2D2H - chain A; structure by X-ray diffraction, 1.80 A resolution.

Chain A:
Name: phosphotriesterase
Source organism: Agrobacterium tumefaciens
Notes: EC 3.1.8.1
UniProt: Q93LD7 (Q93LD7_9RHIZ); residues 33-361 here correspond to UniProt positions 32-360 (UniProt number = residue number - 1)
Chain sequence (329 residues; numbered 33 to 361; the number before each row is that of its first residue):
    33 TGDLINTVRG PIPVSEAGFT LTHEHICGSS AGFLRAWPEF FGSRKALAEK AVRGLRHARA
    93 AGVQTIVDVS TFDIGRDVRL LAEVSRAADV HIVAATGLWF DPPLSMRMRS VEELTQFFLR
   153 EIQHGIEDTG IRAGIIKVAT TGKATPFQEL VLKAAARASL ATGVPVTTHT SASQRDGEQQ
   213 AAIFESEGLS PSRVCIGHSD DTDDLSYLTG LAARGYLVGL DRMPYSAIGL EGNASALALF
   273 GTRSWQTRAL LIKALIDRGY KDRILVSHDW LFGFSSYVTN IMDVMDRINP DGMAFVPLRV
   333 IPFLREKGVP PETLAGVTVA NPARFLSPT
Sequence notes: engineered mutation Ala92 (Ser91 in Q93LD7)
Modified / non-standard residues: Lys169 (lysine nz-carboxylic acid; KCX)
Metal / ion sites: Co2+ site 1: His55, His57, Lys169, Asp301 (together with trimethyl phosphate); Co2+ site 2: Lys169, His201, His230
Small-molecule neighbours: trimethyl phosphate (TZZ): His57, Gly60, Ile106, Trp131, Lys169, Tyr257, Asp301, Leu303, Phe306, Ser308

In short:
Ligands of chain A: trimethyl phosphate. His55, His57, Lys169 and Asp301 coordinate Co2+ site 1. The Co2+ site
2 is built by Lys169, His201 and His230.
Chain A is phosphotriesterase (Agrobacterium tumefaciens); the structure, OpdA from Agrobacterium radiobacter
with bound inhibitor trimethyl phosphate at 1.8 A resolution, was determined by X-ray diffraction, deposited
together with 2D2G and 2D2J.
